Entry 7S0Q (electron microscopy, 3.70 A resolution); this record covers chains B and D of the 3 polymer chains in the assembly.

Chain B:
Name: Insulin receptor
Source organism: Homo sapiens
Notes: EC 2.7.10.1
UniProt: P06213 (INSR_HUMAN); residues 1-928 here correspond to UniProt positions 28-955 (UniProt number = residue number + 27)
Amino-acid sequence (961 residues; each row starts with the number of its first residue):
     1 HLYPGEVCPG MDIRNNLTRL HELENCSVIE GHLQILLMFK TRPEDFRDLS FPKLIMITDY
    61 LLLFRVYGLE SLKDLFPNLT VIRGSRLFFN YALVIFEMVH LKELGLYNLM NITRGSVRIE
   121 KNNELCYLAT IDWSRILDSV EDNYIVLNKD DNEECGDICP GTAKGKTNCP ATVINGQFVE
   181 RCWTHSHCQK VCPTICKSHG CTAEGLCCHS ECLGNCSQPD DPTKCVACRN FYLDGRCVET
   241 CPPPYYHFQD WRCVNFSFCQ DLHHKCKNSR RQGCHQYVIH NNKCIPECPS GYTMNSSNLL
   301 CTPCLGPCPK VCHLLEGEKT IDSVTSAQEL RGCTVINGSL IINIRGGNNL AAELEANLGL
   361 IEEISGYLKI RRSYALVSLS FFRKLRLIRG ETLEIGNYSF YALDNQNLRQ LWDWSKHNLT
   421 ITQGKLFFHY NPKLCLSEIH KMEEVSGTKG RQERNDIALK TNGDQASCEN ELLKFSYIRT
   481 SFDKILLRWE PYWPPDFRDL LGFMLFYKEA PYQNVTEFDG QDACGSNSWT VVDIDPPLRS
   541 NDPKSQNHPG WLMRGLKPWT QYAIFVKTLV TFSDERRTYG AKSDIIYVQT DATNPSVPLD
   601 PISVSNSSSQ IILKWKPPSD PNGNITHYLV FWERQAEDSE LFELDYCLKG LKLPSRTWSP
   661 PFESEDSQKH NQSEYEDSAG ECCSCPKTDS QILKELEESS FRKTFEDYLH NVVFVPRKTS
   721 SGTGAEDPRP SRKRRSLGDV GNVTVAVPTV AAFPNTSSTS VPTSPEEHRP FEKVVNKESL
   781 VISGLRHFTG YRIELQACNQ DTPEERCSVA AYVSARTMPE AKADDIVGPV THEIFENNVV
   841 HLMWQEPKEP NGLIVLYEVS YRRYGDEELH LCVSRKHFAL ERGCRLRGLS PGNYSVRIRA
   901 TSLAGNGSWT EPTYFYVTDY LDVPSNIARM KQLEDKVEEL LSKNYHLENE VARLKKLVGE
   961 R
Not modelled in the structure: 1-307, 594-682, 719-961
Construct notes: expression tag (929-961)
UniProt features mapped onto this chain:
  - region: Glu706 to Phe714 (Insulin-binding)
  - site: Phe39 (Insulin-binding)
  - modified residue: Ser373 (Phosphoserine), Tyr374 (Phosphotyrosine), Ser380 (Phosphoserine)
  - glycosylation (N-linked (GlcNAc...) asparagine): Asn16, Asn25, Asn78, Asn111, Asn215, Asn255, Asn295, Asn337, Asn397, Asn418, Asn514, Asn606, Asn624, Asn671, Asn742, Asn755, Asn893, Asn906
Disulfides: Cys312-Cys333, Cys435-Cys468
Glycans and other covalent adducts: N-acetylglucosamine (NAG) linked to Asn337, Asn397, Asn514

Chain D:
Name: Insulin-like growth factor I
Source organism: Homo sapiens
UniProt: P05019 (IGF1_HUMAN); residues 1-70 here correspond to UniProt positions 49-118 (UniProt number = residue number + 48)
Amino-acid sequence (70 residues; each row starts with the number of its first residue):
     1 GPETLCGAEL VDALQFVCGD RGFYFNKPTG YGSSSRRAPQ TGIVDECCFR SCDLRRLEMY
    61 CAPLKPAKSA
Not modelled in the structure: 1-2, 64-70
Disulfides: Cys6-Cys48, Cys18-Cys61, Cys47-Cys52

How chain B and chain D interact:
Contacting residue pairs (27):
  Pro495(B) with Thr4(D); Cys6(D)
  Asp496(B) with Cys6(D), hydrogen bond
  Phe497(B) with Cys6(D); Glu9(D)
  Arg498(B) with Gly7(D); Cys48(D)
  Arg539(B) with Glu9(D), salt bridge
  Ser540(B) with Glu9(D)
  Glu706(B) with Gly7(D)
  His710(B) with Val11(D)
  Asn711(B) with Gly42(D), hydrogen bond (side chain-backbone)
  Val712(B) with Arg37(D)
  Val713(B) with Phe25(D)
  Phe714(B) with Val11(D), hydrophobic; Leu14(D), hydrophobic
  Val715(B) with Tyr24(D); Phe25(D), hydrophobic; Asn26(D); Tyr60(D)
  Pro716(B) with Met59(D); Tyr60(D)
  Arg717(B) with Tyr24(D); Glu58(D); Met59(D), hydrogen bond (backbone-backbone); Cys61(D), hydrogen bond (side chain-backbone); Pro63(D)
Other interface residues (no listed pair), chain B (18 interface residues in all): Asn541, Pro543, Asp707
Other interface residues (no listed pair), chain D (23 interface residues in all): Glu3, Asp12, Phe23, Thr41, Ile43, Val44
The authors on this interface:
  - specific contacts: Arg539(B)-Glu3(D), Arg539(B)-Glu9(D) (salt bridge)
  - interface residues, chain B: His710(B), Phe714(B)

Overview:
18 residues of chain B face 23 of chain D across their interface, with 4 hydrogen bonds and 1 salt bridge.
Polar contacts include Arg539(B)-Glu9(D), Asp496(B)-Cys6(D) and Asn711(B)-Gly42(D). The authors report a
contact between Arg539(B) and Glu3(D); a salt bridge between Arg539(B) and Glu9(D). From the paper: interface
residues His710(B) and Phe714(B).
Chain B is Insulin receptor and chain D is Insulin-like growth factor I, both from Homo sapiens; the
structure, Head region of a complex of IGF-I with the ectodomain of a hybrid insulin receptor / ..., was
determined by electron microscopy together with 7S8V from the same study.
